6T6J - chains B and C of the 3 polymer chains in the assembly; structure by X-ray diffraction, 2.00 A resolution.

== Chain B (and C) ==
Protein: Pol protein
Source organism: Human immunodeficiency virus 1
Notes: chain C of this document is another copy of the same molecule, construct and numbering; everything in this record applies to it too
UniProt: A0A290WA76 (A0A290WA76_9HIV1); residues 219-270 here correspond to UniProt positions 220-271 (UniProt number = residue number + 1)
Sequence (59 residues; row label = number of the first residue in the row):
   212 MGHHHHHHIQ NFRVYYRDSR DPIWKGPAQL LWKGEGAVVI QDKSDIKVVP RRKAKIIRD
Not modelled in the structure: 212
Construct notes: initiating methionine (212); expression tag (213-218); engineered mutation Q240 (Lys241 in A0A290WA76), K254 (Asn255 in A0A290WA76)
Ion coordination: Ni2+ site 1: H214 (shared with 1 residue of chain A; H214(C) of chain C); Ni2+ site 2: H215, H217 (shared with 2 residues of chain A; H215(C), H217(C) of chain C)

== Interface between chain B and chain C ==
Residue-residue contacts (24):
  G213(B) - H215(C)  hydrogen bond (backbone-backbone)
  G213(B) - H216(C)
  H214(B) - H214(C)  hydrogen bond
  H214(B) - S255(C)  hydrogen bond (backbone-side chain)
  H215(B) - H215(C)  hydrogen bond
  H215(B) - H217(C)  hydrogen bond
  H215(B) - S255(C)
  H215(B) - I257(C)
  H216(B) - S255(C)  hydrogen bond (backbone-backbone)
  H216(B) - D256(C)
  H216(B) - I257(C)  hydrogen bond (backbone-backbone)
  H217(B) - H217(C)  hydrogen bond
  H217(B) - I257(C)
  H218(B) - D256(C)  salt bridge
  H218(B) - I257(C)  hydrogen bond (backbone-backbone)
  H218(B) - K258(C)
  L242(B) - V259(C)
  W243(B) - W243(C)
  W243(B) - G245(C)
  W243(B) - A248(C)  hydrophobic
  W243(B) - V250(C)  hydrophobic
  W243(B) - V259(C)  hydrophobic
  G245(B) - E246(C)
  E246(B) - E246(C)  hydrogen bond (backbone-side chain)
Interface residues without a listed pair, chain B (11 interface residues in all): K244
Interface residues without a listed pair, chain C (15 interface residues in all): Q252

== Summary ==
The interface between chain B and chain C involves 11 residues on one side and 15 on the other, with 10
hydrogen bonds and 1 salt bridge. Among the polar pairs are H218(B)-D256(C), H214(B)-H214(C) and
H214(B)-S255(C). H215(B) and H217(B) coordinate Ni2+ site 2.
Both chains are Pol protein (Human immunodeficiency virus 1). Entry 6T6J (Crystal Structure of the C-terminal
domain of the HIV-1 Integrase (subtype A2, mutant N254K, K340Q)) was determined by X-ray diffraction (same
publication as 6T6E and 6T6I).
